Entry 8GVZ (X-ray diffraction, 1.97 A resolution); this record covers chain A.

Chain A:
Name: CAD protein
Organism: Homo sapiens
Notes: EC 3.5.2.3
UniProtKB: P27708 (PYR1_HUMAN); numbering as in UniProt (aligned over 1456-1846)
Amino-acid sequence (391 residues; each row starts with the number of its first residue):
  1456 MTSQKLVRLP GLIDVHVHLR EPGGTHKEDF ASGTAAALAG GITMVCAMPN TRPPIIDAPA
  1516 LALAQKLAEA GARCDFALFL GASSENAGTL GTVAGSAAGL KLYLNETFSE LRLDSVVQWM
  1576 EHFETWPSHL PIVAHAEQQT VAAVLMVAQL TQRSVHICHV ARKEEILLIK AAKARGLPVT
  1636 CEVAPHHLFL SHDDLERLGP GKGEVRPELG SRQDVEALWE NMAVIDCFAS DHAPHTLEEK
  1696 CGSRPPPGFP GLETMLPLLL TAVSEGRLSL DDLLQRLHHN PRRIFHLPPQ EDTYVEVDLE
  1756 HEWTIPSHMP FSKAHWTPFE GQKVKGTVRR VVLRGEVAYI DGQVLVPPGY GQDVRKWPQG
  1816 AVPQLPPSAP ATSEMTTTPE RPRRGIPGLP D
Disordered / not traced: 1456-1459, 1822-1846
Cystine bridges: Cys1696 forms a disulfide with the same residue of a neighbouring copy of this chain
Modified residues: Lys1556 (lysine nz-carboxylic acid; KCX)
Ion coordination: Zn2+ site 1: His1471, His1473, Lys1556, Asp1686; Zn2+ site 2: Lys1556, His1590, His1614 (together with 5-fluorouracil)
Ligand contacts: 5-fluorouracil (URF): His1473, Arg1475, Asn1505, Lys1556, Thr1562, Phe1563, His1590, His1614, Arg1661, Asp1686, Ala1688, His1690, Pro1702, Gly1703
UniProt features mapped onto this chain:
  - active site: Asp1686 (For DHOase activity)
  - binding site (Zn(2+)): His1471, His1473, Lys1556, His1590, Cys1613, His1614, Glu1637, Asp1686
  - binding site ((S)-dihydroorotate): Arg1475, Asn1505, Arg1661, His1690, Pro1702
  - modified residue: Lys1556 (N6-carboxylysine)
  - mutagenesis: His1471 (H1471A: No zinc-binding and no catalytic activity; H1471N: Abolishes dihydroorotase activity), His1473 (H1473A: No zinc-binding and no catalytic activity), Asp1512 (D1512N: No change in catalytic activity), Thr1562 (T1562A: Abolishes dihydroorotase activity), Phe1563 (F1563A: Abolishes dihydroorotase activity), His1590 (H1590A: Abolishes dihydroorotase activity; H1590N: No catalytic activity), Cys1613 (C1613S: Reduces dihydroorotase activity), His1614 (H1614A: Abolishes dihydroorotase activity), Glu1637 (E1637T: Abolishes dihydroorotase activity), His1642 (H1642N: 11.5% of wild-type catalytic activity), Asp1686 (D1686N: Abolishes dihydroorotase activity), His1690 (H1690N: 3% of wild-type catalytic activity)
Reported in the primary citation:
  - Zn2+ coordination: His1471, His1473, His1590, His1614, Asp1686
  - post-translational modification sites: Lys1556
  - binding site for 5-fluorouracil: Arg1475, Asn1505, Thr1562, Arg1661, Asp1686, His1690, Gly1703
  - mutagenesis - R1475A (161.5 +/- 1.6 uM), T1562A: decreased binding to 5-fluorouracil
  - contacts within the chain: Gln1594-Thr1595
  - self-association interface (contacts with another copy of this molecule); pairs are residue here / residue on that copy: Val1571-Glu1619, Leu1605-Arg1630, Arg1630-Gln1607
  - catalytic residues: Thr1562, Phe1563 (citing earlier work)

Overview:
Ligands of chain A: 5-fluorouracil. His1471, His1473, Lys1556 and Asp1686 coordinate Zn2+ site 1. The Zn2+
site 2 is built by Lys1556, His1590 and His1614. From UniProt: active-site residue Asp1686, 8 Zn2+-binding
residues, 5 (S)-dihydroorotate-binding residues and 12 mutagenesis sites. From the paper: catalytic residues
Thr1562 and Phe1563; R1475A and T1562A reduce binding to 5-fluorouracil.
Chain A is CAD protein (Homo sapiens); the structure, Crystal structure of the human dihydroorotase domain in
complex with the anticancer drug 5-fluorouracil, was determined by X-ray diffraction (same publication as
8GW0).
